6ZO5 - chains A and E of the 5 polymer chains in the assembly; structure by X-ray diffraction, 2.50 A resolution.

Chain A:
Molecule: Multidrug efflux pump subunit AcrB
From: Escherichia coli K-12
Reference sequence: P31224 (ACRB_ECOLI); residue numbers follow UniProt; this construct covers 1-1049
Chain sequence (1057 residues; numbered 1 to 1057; the number before each row is that of its first residue):
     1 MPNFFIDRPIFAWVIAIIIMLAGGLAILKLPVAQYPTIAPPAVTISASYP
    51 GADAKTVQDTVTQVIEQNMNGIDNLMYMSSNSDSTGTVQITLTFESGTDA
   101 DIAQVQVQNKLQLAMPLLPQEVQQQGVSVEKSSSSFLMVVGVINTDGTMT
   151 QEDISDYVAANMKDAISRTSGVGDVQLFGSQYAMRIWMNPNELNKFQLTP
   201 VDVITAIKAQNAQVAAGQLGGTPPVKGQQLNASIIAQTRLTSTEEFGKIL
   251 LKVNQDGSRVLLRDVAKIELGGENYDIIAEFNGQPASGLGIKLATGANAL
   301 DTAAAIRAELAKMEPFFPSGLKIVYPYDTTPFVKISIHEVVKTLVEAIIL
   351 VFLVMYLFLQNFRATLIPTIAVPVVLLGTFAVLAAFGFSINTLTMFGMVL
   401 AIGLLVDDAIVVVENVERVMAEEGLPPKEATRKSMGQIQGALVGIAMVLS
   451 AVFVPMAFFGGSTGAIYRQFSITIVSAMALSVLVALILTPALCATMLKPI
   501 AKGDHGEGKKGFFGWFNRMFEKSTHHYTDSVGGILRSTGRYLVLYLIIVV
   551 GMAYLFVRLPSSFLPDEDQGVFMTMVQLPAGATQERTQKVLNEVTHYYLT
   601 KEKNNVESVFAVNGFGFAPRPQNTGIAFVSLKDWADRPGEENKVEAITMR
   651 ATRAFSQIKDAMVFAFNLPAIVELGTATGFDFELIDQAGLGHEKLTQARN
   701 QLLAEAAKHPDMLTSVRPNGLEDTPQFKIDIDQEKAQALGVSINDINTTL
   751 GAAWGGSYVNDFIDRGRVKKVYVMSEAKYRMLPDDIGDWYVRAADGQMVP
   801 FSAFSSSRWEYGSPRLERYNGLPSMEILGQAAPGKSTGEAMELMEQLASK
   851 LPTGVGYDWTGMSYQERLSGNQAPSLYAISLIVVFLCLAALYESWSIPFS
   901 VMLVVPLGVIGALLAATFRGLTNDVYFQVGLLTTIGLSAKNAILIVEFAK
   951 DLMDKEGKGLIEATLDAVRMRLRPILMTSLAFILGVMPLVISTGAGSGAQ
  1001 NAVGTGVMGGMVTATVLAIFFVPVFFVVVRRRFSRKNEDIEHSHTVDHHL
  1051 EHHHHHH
Not modelled in the structure: 1035-1057
Sequence notes: engineered mutation Pro-619 (Gly in P31224), Pro-621 (Gly in P31224); expression tag (1050-1057)
Residues lining bound ligands: decaethylene glycol (XPE; 3,6,9,12,15,18,21,24,27-nonaoxanonacosane-1,29-diol): Met-953, Gly-957, Gly-959, Leu-960
UniProt features mapped onto this chain:
  - mutagenesis: His-526 (H526Y: Partially restores chloramphenicol resistance to an AcrZ G30R mutant)
Reported in the primary citation:
  - mutagenesis - I38A, L393A, I466A, F563A, I671A, L674A: decreased growth in response to drugs with low molecular weight (LMW)
  - mutagenesis - F563A: decreased growth in response to fusidic acid (FUA)
  - mutagenesis - F563A: decreased growth in response to novobiocin
  - mutagenesis - F380A/F563A: decreased growth in response to FUA
  - mutagenesis - F380A/F563A: unchanged growth in response to doxorubicin
  - mutagenesis - T934A, L937A: decreased growth in response to erythromycin
  - mutagenesis - T934A, L937A: unchanged growth in response to Doxorubicin
  - mutagenesis - I38A, L393A, I466A, I671A, L674A: decreased growth in response to beta-lactams, linezolid, and phenicols
  - mutagenesis - F380A/F563A, F563A/L674A: abolished growth in response to DDM
  - mutagenesis - F380A/F563A, F563A: decreased growth in response to beta-lactams
  - mutagenesis - F563A: decreased growth in response to phenicols
  - catalytic residues: Asp-407, Asp-408, Lys-940 (citing earlier work)
  - mutagenesis - T934A, L937A: increased growth in response to beta-lactams
  - mutagenesis - T934A, L937A: increased growth in response to novobiocin
  - mutagenesis - A981C: unchanged growth in response to all the tested drugs

Chain E:
Molecule: Darpin
From: synthetic construct
Notes: antibody fragment or engineered binder
Chain sequence (169 residues; row label = number of the first residue in the row):
     1 MRGSHHHHHHGSDLGKKLLEAARAGRDDEVRILMANGADVNAADVVGWTP
    51 LHLAAYWGHLEIVEVLLKNGADVNAYDTLGSTPLHLAAHFGHLEIVEVLL
   101 KNGADVNAKDDNGITPLHLAANRGHLEIVEVLLKYGADVNAQDKFGKTAF
   151 DISINNGNEDLAEILQKLN
Not modelled in the structure: 1-13, 167-169

Interface between chain A and chain E:
Contacting residue pairs (30):
  Asp-660(A) with Lys-16(E), salt bridge
  Asp-723(A) with Arg-23(E), hydrogen bond (backbone-side chain); Trp-57(E)
  Pro-725(A) with Val-46(E), hydrophobic
  Phe-727(A) with Leu-79(E), hydrophobic
  Asp-732(A) with Phe-145(E)
  Glu-734(A) with Lys-147(E), salt bridge
  Lys-735(A) with Phe-145(E)
  Ser-802(A) with Lys-144(E), hydrogen bond (backbone-side chain)
  Ala-803(A) with Phe-145(E)
  Phe-804(A) with Phe-145(E)
  Ser-805(A) with Lys-144(E), hydrogen bond (backbone-side chain); Phe-145(E)
  Ser-806(A) with Asn-112(E)
  Ser-807(A) with Leu-79(E); Asn-112(E), hydrogen bond (backbone-side chain)
  Arg-808(A) with Leu-79(E); His-89(E)
  Trp-809(A) with Val-46(E), hydrophobic; Trp-48(E); Asp-77(E); Thr-78(E), hydrogen bond; Leu-79(E)
  Glu-810(A) with Tyr-56(E)
  Tyr-811(A) with Arg-23(E); Asp-44(E); Trp-48(E), hydrophobic; Leu-53(E); Tyr-56(E), hydrogen bond (backbone-side chain); Trp-57(E), hydrophobic
Also at the interface, not in a pair above, chain A (18 interface residues in all): Glu-722
Also at the interface, not in a pair above, chain E (18 interface residues in all): Ile-114, Arg-123

In short:
The chain A/chain E interface involves 18 residues from each chain; the contacts include 6 hydrogen bonds and
2 salt bridges. Polar contacts include Asp-660(A)/Lys-16(E), Glu-734(A)/Lys-147(E) and Asp-723(A)/Arg-23(E).
The paper reports catalytic residues Asp-407(A), Asp-408(A) and Lys-940(A); I38A, L393A and I466A of chain A,
among others, reduce growth in response to drugs with low molecular weight (LMW); 11 substitutions were tested
in all.
Chain A is Multidrug efflux pump subunit AcrB (Escherichia coli K-12) and chain E is Darpin (synthetic
construct); the structure, Fusidic acid binding to the TM1/TM2 groove of AcrB-G619P_G621P, was determined by
X-ray diffraction (same publication as 6ZO6, 6ZO7, 6ZO8, 6ZO9, 6ZOA, 6ZOB and 6 further entries).
